Entry 1P4J (X-ray diffraction, 2.00 A resolution); this record covers chain A.

# Chain A
Name: Glycogen phosphorylase, muscle form
From: Oryctolagus cuniculus
Notes: EC 2.4.1.1
UniProt: P00489 (PHS2_RABIT); residues 1-842 here = UniProt positions 1-842
Chain sequence (842 residues; numbered 1 to 842; the number before each row is that of its first residue):
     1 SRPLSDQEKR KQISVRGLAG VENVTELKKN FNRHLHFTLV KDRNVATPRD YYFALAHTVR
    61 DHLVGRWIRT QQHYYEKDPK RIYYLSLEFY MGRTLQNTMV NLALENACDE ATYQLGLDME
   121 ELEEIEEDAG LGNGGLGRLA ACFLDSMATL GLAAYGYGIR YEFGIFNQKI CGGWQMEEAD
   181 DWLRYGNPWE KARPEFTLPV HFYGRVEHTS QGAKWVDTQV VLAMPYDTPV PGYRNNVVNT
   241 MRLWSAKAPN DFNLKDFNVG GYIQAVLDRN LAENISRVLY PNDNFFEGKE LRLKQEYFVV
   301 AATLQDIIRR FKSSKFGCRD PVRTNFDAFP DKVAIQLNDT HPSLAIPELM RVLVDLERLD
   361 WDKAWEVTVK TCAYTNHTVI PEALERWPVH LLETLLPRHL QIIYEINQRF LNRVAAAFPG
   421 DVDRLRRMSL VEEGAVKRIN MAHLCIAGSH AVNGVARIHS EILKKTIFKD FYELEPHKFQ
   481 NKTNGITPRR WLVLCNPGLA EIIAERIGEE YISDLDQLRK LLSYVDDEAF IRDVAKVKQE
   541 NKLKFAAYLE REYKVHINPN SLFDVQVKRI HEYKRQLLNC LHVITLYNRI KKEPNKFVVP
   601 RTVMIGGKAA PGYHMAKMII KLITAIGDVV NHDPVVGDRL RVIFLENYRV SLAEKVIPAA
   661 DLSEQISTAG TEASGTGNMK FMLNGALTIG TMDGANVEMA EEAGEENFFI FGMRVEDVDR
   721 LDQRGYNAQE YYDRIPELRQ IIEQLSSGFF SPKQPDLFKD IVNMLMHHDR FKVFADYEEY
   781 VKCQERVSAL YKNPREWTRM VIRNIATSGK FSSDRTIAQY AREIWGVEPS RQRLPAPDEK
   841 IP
Unresolved in the structure: 1-11, 255-260, 315-323, 837-842
Glycans and other covalent adducts: pyridoxal phosphate (PLP) linked to Lys-680
Ligand contacts:
  - CBF ((2R,3R,4S,5S,6R)-2,3,4,5-tetrahydroxy-6-(hydroxymethyl)oxane-2-carboxamide): Gly-135, Leu-136, Leu-139, Asp-283, Asn-284, His-377, Thr-378, Val-455, Asn-484, Tyr-573, Glu-672, Ala-673, Ser-674, Gly-675, Thr-676
  - pyridoxal phosphate (PLP): Tyr-90, Gly-134, Gly-135, Arg-138, Trp-491, Val-567, Lys-568, Lys-574, Tyr-648, Arg-649, Val-650, Ala-653, Gln-665, Glu-672, Gly-675, Thr-676, Gly-677
UniProt features mapped onto this chain:
  - modified residue: Ser-747 (Phosphoserine)

# Overview
Chain A binds compound CBF. Covalently linked pyridoxal phosphate: at Lys-680.
Chain A is Glycogen phosphorylase, muscle form (Oryctolagus cuniculus); the structure, Crystal structure of
glycogen phosphorylase b in complex with C-(1-hydroxy-beta-D-glucopyranosyl)formamide, was determined by X-ray
diffraction together with 1P4G and 1P4H from the same study.
